Entry 8ABI (electron microscopy, 3.00 A resolution); this record covers chains P and S of the 20 polymer chains in the assembly.

== Chain P ==
Protein: Cytochrome b-c1 complex subunit Rieske, mitochondrial
From: Yarrowia lipolytica
Notes: EC 7.1.1.8
UniProtKB: Q6CI02 (Q6CI02_YARLI); residue numbers follow UniProt; this construct covers 1-225
Amino-acid sequence (225 residues; row label = number of the first residue in the row):
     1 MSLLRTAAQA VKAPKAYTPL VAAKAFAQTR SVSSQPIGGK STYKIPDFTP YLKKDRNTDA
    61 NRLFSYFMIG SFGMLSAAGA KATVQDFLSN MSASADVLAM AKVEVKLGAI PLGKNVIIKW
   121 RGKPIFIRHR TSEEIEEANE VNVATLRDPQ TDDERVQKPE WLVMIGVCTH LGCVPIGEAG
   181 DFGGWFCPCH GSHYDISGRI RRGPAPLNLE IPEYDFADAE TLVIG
Disordered / not traced: 1-38, 225
Disulfide bonds: Cys173-Cys189
Metal / ion sites: 2Fe-2S cluster Fe: Cys168, His170, Cys187, His190
Small-molecule neighbours:
  - 2Fe-2S cluster (FES): Cys168, His170, Leu171, Gly172, Cys173, Cys187, Cys189, His190, Gly191, Ser192
  - 1,2-diacyl-sn-glycero-3-phosphocholine (PC1): Tyr66, Ile69, Gly73, Ser76, Ala77, Ala80
  - phosphatidylethanolamine (PTY), molecule 1: Ile69, Phe72, Gly73, Ser76
  - phosphatidylethanolamine (PTY), molecule 2: Ser76, Gly79, Ala80, Lys81, Ala82, Thr83, Val84, Gln85, Asp86, Phe87

== Chain S ==
Protein: Cytochrome b-c1 complex subunit 8
From: Yarrowia lipolytica
UniProtKB: Q6C387 (Q6C387_YARLI); residues 3-95 here correspond to UniProt positions 1-93 (UniProt number = residue number - 2)
Amino-acid sequence (93 residues; each row starts with the number of its first residue):
     3 MGGNGHYMGW WGHMGSPPQK GIAGYTISPF AARPFAGVVH AAIFNTFRRT KNQALFVILP
    63 VSFFYYVWTQ ASEKNEWLYT KAGRHELAKA LAE
Disordered / not traced: 3-8, 94-95
Small-molecule neighbours: 1,2-diacyl-sn-glycero-3-phosphocholine (PC1): Gln55, Phe58, Val59, Val63

== How chain P and chain S interact ==
Residue-residue contacts - 26 pairs, chain P then chain S:
  Thr42(P) with Ala25(S); Tyr27(S), hydrogen bond (backbone-side chain)
  Ile45(P) with Tyr27(S), hydrophobic
  Pro46(P) with Tyr27(S)
  Phe48(P) with Tyr27(S); Thr28(S); Ile29(S), hydrophobic
  Thr49(P) with Arg35(S)
  Pro50(P) with Arg35(S), hydrogen bond (backbone-side chain); Ala38(S)
  Tyr51(P) with Ala33(S); Ala34(S); Arg35(S), hydrogen bond (backbone-backbone); Ala38(S), hydrophobic
  Leu52(P) with Ile29(S), hydrophobic; Ala33(S); Arg35(S), hydrogen bond (backbone-side chain)
  Lys53(P) with Phe32(S); Ala33(S), hydrogen bond (backbone-backbone); Ala34(S), hydrogen bond (side chain-backbone); Arg35(S)
  Arg56(P) with Ala33(S)
  Asn61(P) with Phe32(S), hydrogen bond (side chain-backbone)
  Arg62(P) with Phe32(S)
  Ser65(P) with Phe32(S)
  Tyr66(P) with Phe32(S)

== Summary ==
The interface between chain P and chain S involves 14 residues on one side and 9 on the other, with 7 hydrogen
bonds. Polar contacts include Thr42(P)-Tyr27(S), Pro50(P)-Arg35(S) and Leu52(P)-Arg35(S). Chain P binds 2Fe-2S
cluster, phosphatidylethanolamine and 1,2-diacyl-sn-glycero-3-phosphocholine. Ligands of chain S:
1,2-diacyl-sn-glycero-3-phosphocholine.
Chain P is Cytochrome b-c1 complex subunit Rieske, mitochondrial and chain S is Cytochrome b-c1 complex
subunit 8, both from Yarrowia lipolytica; the structure, Complex III2 from Yarrowia lipolytica,antimycin A
bound, int-position, was determined by electron microscopy (same publication as 8AB6, 8AB7, 8AB8, 8AB9, 8ABA,
8ABB and 11 further entries).
